7VZR - chains F and G of the 12 polymer chains in the assembly; structure by electron microscopy, 2.22 A resolution.

== Chain F ==
Name: PscF
Organism: Chloracidobacterium thermophilum B
UniProtKB: G2LEN5 (G2LEN5_CHLTF); numbering as in UniProt (aligned over 1-35)
Amino-acid sequence (35 residues; row label = number of the first residue in the row):
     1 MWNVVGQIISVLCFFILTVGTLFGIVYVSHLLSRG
Residues lining bound ligands:
  - 85I ([(2R)-2-[2-(methylamino)ethoxy-oxidanyl-phosphoryl]oxy-2-(13-methyltetradecanoyloxy)ethyl] 13-methyltetradecanoate), molecule 1: Thr21, Leu22, Phe23, Ile25
  - 85I, molecule 2: Thr21, Leu22, Gly24, Ile25, Val26, Val28, Ser29, Leu32, Ser33
  - 85N ([(2S)-2-[[(1R)-1,2-bis(13-methyltetradecanoyloxy)ethoxy]methyl]-3-oxidanyl-3-oxidanylidene-propyl]-trimethyl-azanium), molecule 1: Asn3, Gly6, Gln7, Ile9, Ser10, Cys13, Phe14, Leu17, Thr18
  - 85N, molecule 2: Gly20, Phe23, Gly24, Val26, Tyr27, Val28, His30
  - chlorophyll a (CLA), molecule 1: Phe14, Thr18, Val19
  - chlorophyll a (CLA), molecule 2: Thr18, Thr21, Leu22

== Chain G ==
Name: PscG
Organism: Chloracidobacterium thermophilum B
UniProtKB: G2LJ20 (G2LJ20_CHLTF); residues 1-45 here = UniProt positions 1-45
Amino-acid sequence (45 residues; numbered 1 to 45; the number before each row is that of its first residue):
     1 MEGVAMEDISKVAWAWFGVLLAICLIGAFGNYVPKLFVKMLMFLN
Disordered / not traced: 1-7
Residues lining bound ligands:
  - 85N ([(2S)-2-[[(1R)-1,2-bis(13-methyltetradecanoyloxy)ethoxy]methyl]-3-oxidanyl-3-oxidanylidene-propyl]-trimethyl-azanium), molecule 1: Ile9, Ser10, Val12, Ala13, Trp14, Trp16, Phe17
  - 85N, molecule 2: Ile23, Ile26, Gly27, Phe29, Gly30, Met40, Phe43

== How chain F and chain G interact ==
Pairs across the interface (8; chain F residue first):
  Cys13(F) - Ile23(G)  hydrophobic
  Ile16(F) - Ile23(G)  hydrophobic
  Leu17(F) - Leu20(G)
  Gly20(F) - Leu20(G)
  Tyr27(F) - Ile9(G)
  Tyr27(F) - Ser10(G)  hydrogen bond (side chain-backbone)
  Tyr27(F) - Ala13(G)  hydrophobic
  Gly35(F) - Asp8(G)
Other interface residues (no listed pair), chain F (8 interface residues in all): Thr21, Leu31
Other interface residues (no listed pair), chain G (7 interface residues in all): Cys24

== Summary ==
The interface between chain F and chain G involves 8 residues on one side and 7 on the other; the contacts
include 1 hydrogen bond. Its one hydrogen-bonded contact is Tyr27(F)-Ser10(G). Compound 85N is bound between
chain F and chain G.
Chain F is PscF and chain G is PscG, both from Chloracidobacterium thermophilum B; the structure, Structure of
the Acidobacteria homodimeric reaction center bound with cytochrome c (the smaller form), was determined by
electron microscopy together with 7VZG from the same study.
